Entry 3S3A (X-ray diffraction, 4.25 A resolution (low resolution: residue-level contacts below are approximate; hydrogen-bond / salt-bridge calls are withheld)); this record covers chains B and C of the 3 polymer chains in the assembly.

Chain B:
Protein: Cytochrome c oxidase subunit 2
Source organism: Thermus thermophilus
Notes: EC 1.9.3.1
UniProtKB: Q5SJ80 (COX2_THET8); residues 3-168 here = UniProt positions 3-168
Amino-acid sequence (166 residues; numbered 3 to 168; the number before each row is that of its first residue):
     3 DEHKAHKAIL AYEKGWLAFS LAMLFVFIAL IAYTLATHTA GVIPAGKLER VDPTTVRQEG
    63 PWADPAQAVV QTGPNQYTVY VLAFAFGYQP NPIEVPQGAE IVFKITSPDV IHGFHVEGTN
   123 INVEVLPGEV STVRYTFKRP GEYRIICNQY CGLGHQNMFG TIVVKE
Ion coordination: dinuclear copper ion: His114, Cys149, Gln151, Cys153, His157, Met160
UniProt features mapped onto this chain:
  - binding site (Cu cation): His114, Cys149, Cys153, His157

Chain C:
Protein: Cytochrome c oxidase polypeptide 2A
Source organism: Thermus thermophilus
Notes: EC 1.9.3.1
UniProtKB: P82543 (COXA_THET8); residues 2-34 here = UniProt positions 2-34
Amino-acid sequence (33 residues; numbered 2 to 34; the number before each row is that of its first residue):
     2 EEKPKGALAV ILVLTLTILV FWLGVYAVFF ARG

Interface between chain B and chain C:
Pairs across the interface - 28 pairs, chain B then chain C:
  Asp3(B) with Glu2(C)
  Lys6(B) with Glu2(C); Glu3(C)
  Ile11(B) with Pro5(C)
  Tyr14(B) with Lys4(C)
  Trp18(B) with Ile12(C); Thr16(C)
  Phe21(B) with Thr16(C)
  Phe29(B) with Ile19(C); Trp23(C)
  Leu32(B) with Trp23(C); Tyr27(C)
  Tyr35(B) with Tyr27(C)
  Thr36(B) with Tyr27(C); Phe30(C); Phe31(C)
  Thr39(B) with Phe31(C)
  His40(B) with Gly34(C)
  Thr41(B) with Phe30(C); Phe31(C); Gly34(C)
  Gly120(B) with Arg33(C)
  Thr121(B) with Arg33(C)
  Asn122(B) with Phe30(C); Arg33(C); Gly34(C)
  Tyr137(B) with Arg33(C)
  Lys140(B) with Gly34(C)
Also at the interface, not in a pair above, chain B (21 interface residues in all): Met25, Ile33, His117
Also at the interface, not in a pair above, chain C (16 interface residues in all): Leu9, Leu20, Val29

In short:
21 residues of chain B and 16 residues of chain C are in contact. His114(B), Cys149(B), Gln151(B), Cys153(B),
His157(B) and Met160(B) coordinate a dinuclear copper ion ion. UniProt lists 4 Cu cation-binding residues on
chain B.
Here chain B is Cytochrome c oxidase subunit 2 and chain C is Cytochrome c oxidase polypeptide 2A, both from
Thermus thermophilus. Entry 3S3A (Structure of Thermus thermophilus cytochrome ba3 oxidase 120s after Xe
depressurization) was determined by X-ray diffraction together with 3S33, 3S38, 3S39, 3S3B, 3S3C and 3S3D from
the same study.
